4OLZ - chains G and L of the 3 polymer chains in the assembly; structure by X-ray diffraction, 2.10 A resolution.

Chain G:
Molecule: Envelope glycoprotein gp160
Source organism: Human immunodeficiency virus 1
UniProt: Q0ED31 (B1NCW8_9HIV1); the construct has insertions or renumbered stretches relative to UniProt, so the offset changes along the chain: 44-123 = UniProt 43-122; 199-301 = UniProt 201-303; 324-355 = UniProt 325-356; 357-397 = UniProt 357-397; 1 more segments
Sequence (353 residues; row label = number of the first residue in the row; note: 96 numbers in that range are skipped by the numbering (no residue carries them; nothing is unmodelled there)):
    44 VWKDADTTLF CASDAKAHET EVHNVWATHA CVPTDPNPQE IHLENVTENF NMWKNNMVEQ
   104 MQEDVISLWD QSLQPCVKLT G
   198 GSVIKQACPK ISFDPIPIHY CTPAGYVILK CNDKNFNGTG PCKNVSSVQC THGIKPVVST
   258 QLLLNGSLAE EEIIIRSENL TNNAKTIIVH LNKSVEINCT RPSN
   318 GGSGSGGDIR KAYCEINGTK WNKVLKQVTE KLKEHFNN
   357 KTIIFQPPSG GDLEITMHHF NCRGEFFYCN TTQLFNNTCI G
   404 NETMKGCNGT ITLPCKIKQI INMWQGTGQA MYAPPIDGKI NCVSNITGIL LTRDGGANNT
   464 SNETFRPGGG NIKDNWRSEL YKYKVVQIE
Not modelled in the structure: 318-324, 404-407
Differences from the reference sequence: linker (124, 198, 318-323)
Cystine bridges: Cys-54/Cys-74, Cys-119/Cys-205, Cys-218/Cys-247, Cys-228/Cys-239, Cys-296/Cys-331, Cys-378/Cys-445, Cys-385/Cys-418, Cys-395/Cys-410
Covalently attached groups: N-acetylglucosamine (NAG) linked to Asn-234, Asn-241, Asn-262, Asn-276, Asn-289, Asn-295, Asn-334, Asn-386, Asn-392, Asn-448

Chain L:
Molecule: Antigen binding fragment of light chain: Antibody VRC01
Source organism: Homo sapiens
Notes: antibody fragment or engineered binder
Sequence (210 residues; numbered 1 to 216; 6 numbers in that range are skipped by the numbering (no residue carries them; nothing is unmodelled there); the number before each row is that of its first residue):
     1 EIVLTQSPGT LSLSPGETAI ISCRTSQYGS
    33 LAWYQQRPGQ APRLVIYSGS TRAAGIPDRF SGSRWGPDYN LTISNLESGD FGVYYCQQY
    96 EFFGQGTKVQ VDIKRTVAAP SVFIFPPSDE QLKSGTASVV CLLNNFYPRE AKVQWKVDNA
   156 LQSGNSQESV TEQDSKDSTY SLSSTLTLSK ADYEKHKVYA CEVTHQGLSS PVTKSFNRGE
   216 C
Not modelled in the structure: 1-2
Cystine bridges: Cys-23/Cys-88, Cys-136/Cys-196
Residues lining bound ligands: N-acetylglucosamine (NAG; 2-acetamido-2-deoxy-beta-D-glucopyranose): Tyr-28, Gly-29, Ser-30, Tyr-91

How chain G and chain L interact:
Pairs across the interface - 9 pairs, chain G then chain L:
  Asn-276(G) with Tyr-28(L)
  Thr-278(G) with Gln-27(L); Tyr-28(L); Tyr-91(L), hydrogen bond
  Asn-279(G) with Tyr-91(L)
  Asn-280(G) with Glu-96(L), hydrogen bond
  Gly-458(G) with Glu-96(L)
  Gly-459(G) with Glu-96(L), hydrogen bond (backbone-side chain); Phe-97(L)
Also at the interface, not in a pair above, chain G (7 interface residues in all): Ala-460

Overview:
Chain G and chain L form an interface of 7 and 5 residues respectively; the contacts include 3 hydrogen bonds.
Among the polar pairs are Thr-278(G)/Tyr-91(L), Asn-280(G)/Glu-96(L) and Gly-459(G)/Glu-96(L). Chain L binds
N-acetylglucosamine.
Here chain G is Envelope glycoprotein gp160 (Human immunodeficiency virus 1) and chain L is Antigen binding
fragment of light chain: Antibody VRC01 (Homo sapiens). Entry 4OLZ (Crystal structure of antibody VRC07-G54W
in complex with clade A/E 93TH057 HIV-1 gp120 core) was determined by X-ray diffraction, deposited together
with 4OLU, 4OLV, 4OLW, 4OLX, 4OLY, 4OM0 and 4OM1.
